Entry 6O7M (X-ray diffraction, 1.40 A resolution); this record covers chains B and C of the 4 polymer chains in the assembly.

Chain B:
Protein: Nitrogenase molybdenum-iron protein beta chain
Organism: Azotobacter vinelandii
Notes: EC 1.18.6.1
UniProtKB: P07329 (NIFK_AZOVI); numbering as in UniProt (aligned over 1-523)
Amino-acid sequence (523 residues; each row starts with the number of its first residue):
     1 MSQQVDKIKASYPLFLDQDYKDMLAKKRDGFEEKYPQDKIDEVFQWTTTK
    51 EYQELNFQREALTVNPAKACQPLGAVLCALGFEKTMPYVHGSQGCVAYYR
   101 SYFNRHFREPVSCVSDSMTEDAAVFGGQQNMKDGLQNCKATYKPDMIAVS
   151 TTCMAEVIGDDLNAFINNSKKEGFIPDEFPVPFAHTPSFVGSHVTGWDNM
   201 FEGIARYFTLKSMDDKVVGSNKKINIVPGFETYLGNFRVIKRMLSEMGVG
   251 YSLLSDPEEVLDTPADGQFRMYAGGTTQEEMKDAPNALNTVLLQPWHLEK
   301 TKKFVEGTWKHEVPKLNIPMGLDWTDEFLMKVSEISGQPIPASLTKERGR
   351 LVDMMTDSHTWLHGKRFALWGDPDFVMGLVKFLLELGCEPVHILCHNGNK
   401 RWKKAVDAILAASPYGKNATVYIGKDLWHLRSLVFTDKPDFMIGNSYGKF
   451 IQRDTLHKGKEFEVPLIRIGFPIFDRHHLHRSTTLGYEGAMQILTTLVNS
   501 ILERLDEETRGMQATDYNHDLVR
Unresolved in the structure: 1
Differences from the reference sequence: engineered mutation Y99 (Phe in P07329)
Metal / ion sites: fe(8)-S(7) cluster Fe: C70, C95, C153, S188 (shared with 3 residues of chain A); Fe ion site 1: R108, E109 (shared with 2 residues of chain D); Fe ion site 2: D353, D357 (shared with 2 residues of chain D)
Small-molecule neighbours: fe(8)-S(7) cluster (CLF): C70, P72, S92, G94, C95, Y98, Y99, T152, C153, S188
UniProt features mapped onto this chain:
  - binding site ([8Fe-7S] cluster): C70, C95, C153, S188
Reported in the primary citation:
  - fe(8)-S(7) cluster coordination: S188
  - mutagenesis - F99Y, F99Y/S188A: decreased catalytic activity
  - mutagenesis - F99Y/S188A: unchanged growth in response to diazotrophic growth conditions

Chain C:
Protein: Nitrogenase molybdenum-iron protein alpha chain
Organism: Azotobacter vinelandii
Notes: EC 1.18.6.1
UniProtKB: P07328 (NIFD_AZOVI); residues 1-492 here = UniProt positions 1-492
Amino-acid sequence (492 residues; each row starts with the number of its first residue):
     1 MTGMSREEVESLIQEVLEVYPEKARKDRNKHLAVNDPAVTQSKKCIISNK
    51 KSQPGLMTIRGCAYAGSKGVVWGPIKDMIHISHGPVGCGQYSRAGRRNYY
   101 IGTTGVNAFVTMNFTSDFQEKDIVFGGDKKLAKLIDEVETLFPLNKGISV
   151 QSECPIGLIGDDIESVSKVKGAELSKTIVPVRCEGFRGVSQSLGHHIAND
   201 AVRDWVLGKRDEDTTFASTPYDVAIIGDYNIGGDAWSSRILLEEMGLRCV
   251 AQWSGDGSISEIELTPKVKLNLVHCYRSMNYISRHMEEKYGIPWMEYNFF
   301 GPTKTIESLRAIAAKFDESIQKKCEEVIAKYKPEWEAVVAKYRPRLEGKR
   351 VMLYIGGLRPRHVIGAYEDLGMEVVGTGYEFAHNDDYDRTMKEMGDSTLL
   401 YDDVTGYEFEEFVKRIKPDLIGSGIKEKFIFQKMGIPFREMHSWDYSGPY
   451 HGFDGFAIFARDMDMTLNNPCWKKLQAPWEASEGAEKVAASA
Unresolved in the structure: 1-2, 482-492
Metal / ion sites: fe(8)-S(7) cluster Fe: C62, C88, C154 (shared with 4 residues of chain D); Fe ion near C275 (its only coordinating residue here)
Small-molecule neighbours:
  - fe(8)-S(7) cluster (CLF): C62, Y64, P85, V86, G87, C88, Y91, E153, C154, G185
  - 3-hydroxy-3-carboxy-adipic acid (HCA): A65, G95, R96, Q191, G424, I425, K426, E440, H442
  - ICS (iron-sulfur-molybdenum cluster with interstitial carbon): V70, R96, H195, Y229, I231, C275, R277, S278, I355, G356, G357, L358, R359, P360, F381, M441, H442
UniProt features mapped onto this chain:
  - binding site ([8Fe-7S] cluster): C62, C88, C154
  - binding site ([7Fe-Mo-9S-C-homocitryl] cluster): C275, H442
  - mutagenesis: H195 (H195Q: No nitrogenase activity)

How chain B and chain C interact:
Pairs across the interface (50):
  L322(B) - K474(C)
  D323(B) - K474(C)  salt bridge
  D326(B) - P478(C)
  D326(B) - W479(C)
  M330(B) - P478(C)  hydrophobic
  M330(B) - W479(C)  hydrophobic
  I340(B) - W479(C)  hydrophobic
  T345(B) - W479(C)  hydrogen bond
  T345(B) - E480(C)
  R348(B) - K474(C)  hydrogen bond (side chain-backbone)
  R348(B) - L475(C)
  R348(B) - Q476(C)
  R348(B) - A477(C)
  R348(B) - P478(C)
  R348(B) - W479(C)
  V352(B) - K474(C)
  V352(B) - L475(C)  hydrophobic
  D353(B) - K433(C)  salt bridge
  T356(B) - Q432(C)  hydrogen bond
  T356(B) - C471(C)
  T356(B) - W472(C)
  D357(B) - F429(C)
  D357(B) - Q432(C)
  H359(B) - T466(C)  hydrogen bond
  H359(B) - N469(C)
  T360(B) - R439(C)
  T360(B) - M465(C)
  T360(B) - T466(C)
  W361(B) - Y446(C)  hydrophobic
  H363(B) - M465(C)
  H363(B) - N469(C)
  L384(B) - P470(C)
  E385(B) - P470(C)
  E385(B) - K474(C)  salt bridge
  Y415(B) - P470(C)  hydrophobic
  Y487(B) - W479(C)
  M512(B) - T103(C)
  M512(B) - T104(C)
  Q513(B) - I101(C)
  Q513(B) - G102(C)
  Q513(B) - T103(C)  hydrogen bond
  Y517(B) - Y99(C)
  Y517(B) - Y100(C)
  N518(B) - Y99(C)  hydrogen bond
  D520(B) - R97(C)  salt bridge
  D520(B) - Y99(C)  hydrogen bond
  L521(B) - R93(C)
  L521(B) - A94(C)  hydrophobic
  V522(B) - Y446(C)
  R523(B) - Y446(C)
Also at the interface, not in a pair above, chain B (30 interface residues in all): M355, G387, D516
Also at the interface, not in a pair above, chain C (32 interface residues in all): N107, W236, K428, D445, N468

Summary:
30 residues of chain B face 32 of chain C across their interface; the contacts include 7 hydrogen bonds and 4
salt bridges. Among the polar pairs are D323(B)-K474(C), D353(B)-K433(C) and E385(B)-K474(C). Ligands of chain
B: fe(8)-S(7) cluster. The paper reports that F99Y and F99Y/S188A of chain B reduce catalytic activity;
fe(8)-S(7) cluster coordination by S188(B).
Here chain B is Nitrogenase molybdenum-iron protein beta chain and chain C is Nitrogenase molybdenum-iron
protein alpha chain, both from Azotobacter vinelandii. Entry 6O7M (Nitrogenase MoFeP mutant F99Y from
Azotobacter vinelandii in the indigo carmine oxidized state) was determined by X-ray diffraction (same
publication as 6O7L, 6O7N, 6O7O, 6O7P, 6O7Q, 6O7R and 6O7S).
